Entry 9HBL (X-ray diffraction, 2.19 A resolution); this record covers chains A and B of the 4 polymer chains in the assembly.

# Chain A
Molecule: Uncharacterized ABC transporter ATP-binding protein MJ0035
Source organism: Methanocaldococcus jannaschii
UniProt: Q60350 (Y035_METJA); residue numbers follow UniProt; this construct covers 1-250
Sequence (253 residues; numbered -2 to 250; the number before each row is that of its first residue; numbers below 1 keep their minus sign (Gly-2 is residue -2)):
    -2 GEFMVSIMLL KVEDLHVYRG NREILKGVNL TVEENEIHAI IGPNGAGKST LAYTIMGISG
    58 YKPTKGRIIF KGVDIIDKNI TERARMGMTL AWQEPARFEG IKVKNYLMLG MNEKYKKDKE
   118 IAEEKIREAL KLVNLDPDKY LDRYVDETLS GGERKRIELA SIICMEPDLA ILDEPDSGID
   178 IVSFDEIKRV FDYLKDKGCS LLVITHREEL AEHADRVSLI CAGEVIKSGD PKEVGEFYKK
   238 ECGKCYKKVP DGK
Unresolved in the structure: 240-250
Sequence notes: expression tag (-2 to 0)
Curated features (UniProtKB/Swiss-Prot):
  - binding site (ATP): Gly39 to Ser46
Reported in the primary citation:
  - mutagenesis - C218A, C239A, C242A: decreased binding to [4Fe-4S] cluster
  - mutagenesis - K45R (0.13 min-1): decreased catalytic activity on ATP
  - mutagenesis - K45R (8.76 +/- 2 nM): decreased binding to mantATPyS
  - mutagenesis - K45R: unchanged binding to [4Fe-4S] cluster
  - mutagenesis - K45R: abolished growth

# Chain B
Molecule: Iron-sulfur cluster assembly SufBD family protein MJ0034
Source organism: Methanocaldococcus jannaschii
UniProt: Q60349 (Y034_METJA); residues 1-316 here = UniProt positions 1-316
Sequence (321 residues; row label = number of the first residue in the row; numbers below 1 keep their minus sign (Gly-4 is residue -4)):
    -4 GEFELMSIKE ELMEIIEAIK YTSEKPEEIV HGKGPRIIVK ESRIIDVQGD EGIILEGKEE
    56 DGKIKAKIIV KKGYKFKYPI HMCFGITEEN ISQIIDVEII LEEDSSISLM SHCSFPKGKG
   116 IKHIMNGIIK IGKNAKFSYN EFHYHGMDGD ILVKPTVKVE IDEGGIYISN FTLTKGRIGT
   176 LDIEQEIIAK KDAIIDITTR TYAIKEDVVK VNEVVKLNGE NAKCIIKSRG AAMDNSKISL
   236 KLKIEGNAPY SKGHIDCAEI VKGNAEVESI PIVVVRDDKA RITHEAAIGS VDKKQLETLM
   296 AKGLDEDEAT EIIVKGMIGD L
Unresolved in the structure: -4 to 27
Sequence notes: expression tag (-4 to 0)

# How chain A and chain B interact
Pairs across the interface - 45 pairs, chain A then chain B:
  Ile55(A) - Glu292(B)
  Ser56(A) - Glu292(B)  hydrogen bond (backbone-side chain)
  Ile77(A) - Glu292(B)
  Ile77(A) - Met295(B)
  Ile77(A) - Ala296(B)
  Thr78(A) - Met295(B)
  Thr78(A) - Gly298(B)
  Thr78(A) - Leu299(B)  hydrogen bond (side chain-backbone)
  Thr78(A) - Asp300(B)
  Ala81(A) - Met295(B)
  Ala81(A) - Ala296(B)
  Ala81(A) - Gly298(B)
  Arg82(A) - Gly298(B)  hydrogen bond (side chain-backbone)
  Arg82(A) - Asp300(B)
  Arg82(A) - Glu303(B)  salt bridge
  Thr86(A) - Ala296(B)  hydrogen bond (side chain-backbone)
  Trp89(A) - Lys289(B)
  Trp89(A) - Glu292(B)
  Trp89(A) - Thr293(B)
  Trp89(A) - Ala296(B)  hydrophobic
  Glu91(A) - Lys289(B)  hydrogen bond (backbone-side chain)
  Ala93(A) - Thr293(B)
  Arg94(A) - Gln290(B)  hydrogen bond (backbone-side chain)
  Phe95(A) - Gln290(B)
  Phe95(A) - Thr293(B)
  Phe95(A) - Leu294(B)  hydrophobic
  Glu96(A) - Arg195(B)  salt bridge
  Glu96(A) - Arg224(B)  salt bridge
  Glu96(A) - Gly311(B)
  Glu96(A) - Met312(B)
  Gly97(A) - Gly311(B)
  Gly97(A) - Leu316(B)
  Ile98(A) - Ile307(B)  hydrophobic
  Lys99(A) - Leu316(B)
  Asn102(A) - Leu316(B)  hydrogen bond (side chain-backbone)
  Tyr103(A) - Thr293(B)
  Tyr103(A) - Lys297(B)
  Leu106(A) - Leu294(B)  hydrophobic
  Leu106(A) - Lys297(B)
  Gly107(A) - Lys297(B)
  Glu144(A) - Asp251(B)
  Glu155(A) - Lys297(B)  salt bridge
  Ser158(A) - Lys297(B)  hydrogen bond
  Met162(A) - Ala296(B)
  Met162(A) - Lys297(B)
Also at the interface, not in a pair above, chain A (26 interface residues in all): Met53, Met85
Also at the interface, not in a pair above, chain B (23 interface residues in all): Lys222, Lys288, Glu301, Ile308

# Summary
Chain A and chain B form an interface of 26 and 23 residues respectively, with 8 hydrogen bonds and 4 salt
bridges. Among the polar pairs are Arg82(A)-Glu303(B), Glu96(A)-Arg195(B) and Glu96(A)-Arg224(B). The paper
reports that C218A, C239A and C242A of chain A reduce binding to [4Fe-4S] cluster; K45R of chain A reduces
catalytic activity on ATP.
Chain A is Uncharacterized ABC transporter ATP-binding protein MJ0035 and chain B is Iron-sulfur cluster
assembly SufBD family protein MJ0034, both from Methanocaldococcus jannaschii; the structure, SmsC2B2 complex
from M. jannaschii (monoclinic form), was determined by X-ray diffraction, deposited together with 9H78, 9H7X
and 9H7Y.
